PDB entry 6Y9V | electron microscopy, 6.90 A resolution (low resolution: residue-level contacts below are approximate; hydrogen-bond / salt-bridge calls are withheld) | chains A and B of the 13 polymer chains in the assembly

[Chain A (and B)]
Name: Gag-Pol polyprotein
Organism: Human immunodeficiency virus 1
Notes: EC 3.4.23.16, 2.7.7.49, 2.7.7.7, 3.1.26.13, 3.1.13.2, 2.7.7.-, 3.1.-.-; chain B of this document is another copy of the same molecule, construct and numbering; everything in this record applies to it too
UniProt: P0C6F2 (POL_HV1LW); residues 1-220 here correspond to UniProt positions 133-352 (UniProt number = residue number + 132)
Chain sequence (220 residues; each row starts with the number of its first residue):
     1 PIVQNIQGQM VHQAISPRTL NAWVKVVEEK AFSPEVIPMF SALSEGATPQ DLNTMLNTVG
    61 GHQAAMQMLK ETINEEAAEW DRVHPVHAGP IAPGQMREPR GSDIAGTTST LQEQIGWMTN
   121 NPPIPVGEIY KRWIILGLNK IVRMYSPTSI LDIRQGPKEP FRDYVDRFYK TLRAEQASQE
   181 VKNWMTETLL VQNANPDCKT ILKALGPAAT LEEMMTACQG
Not modelled in the structure: 147-220 (chain B: fully traced)
UniProt features mapped onto this chain:
  - region: N57 to Q95 (Interaction with human PPIA/CYPA and NUP153)
  - site: G89, P90 (Cis/trans isomerization of proline peptide bond)

[Chain A / chain B interface]
Pairs across the interface (11):
  N5(A) with Q7(B)
  H12(A) with Q4(B)
  A14(A) with E45(B)
  R18(A) with R18(B)
  L20(A) with A42(B)
  N57(A) with R173(B)
  G60(A) with E35(B)
  Q63(A) with R173(B)
  A64(A) with L211(B)
  Q67(A) with L211(B)
  M68(A) with E212(B)
Also at the interface, not in a pair above, chain A (19 interface residues in all): P17, V24, E28, T54, T58, V59, E71, Y145
Also at the interface, not in a pair above, chain B (15 interface residues in all): K30, P38, L43, R162, D166, Y169

[Summary]
19 residues of chain A face 15 of chain B across their interface.
Both chains are Gag-Pol polyprotein (Human immunodeficiency virus 1). Entry 6Y9V (Structure of the native
full-length HIV-1 capsid protein in complex with Cyclophilin A from helical assembly ...) was determined by
electron microscopy together with 6Y9W, 6Y9X, 6Y9Y, 6Y9Z and 6ZDJ from the same study.
